PDB entry 8IQ6 | electron microscopy, 3.40 A resolution | chains A and N of the 5 polymer chains in the assembly

== Chain A ==
Protein: Guanine nucleotide-binding protein G(s) subunit alpha isoforms short
Organism: Homo sapiens
UniProtKB: P63092 (GNAS2_HUMAN); the construct has insertions or renumbered stretches relative to UniProt, so the offset changes along the chain: 17-56 = UniProt 17-56; 188-195 = UniProt 57-64; 204-253 = UniProt 204-253; 264-394 = UniProt 264-394
Sequence (245 residues; row label = number of the first residue in the row; note: 141 numbers in that range are skipped by the numbering (no residue carries them; nothing is unmodelled there)):
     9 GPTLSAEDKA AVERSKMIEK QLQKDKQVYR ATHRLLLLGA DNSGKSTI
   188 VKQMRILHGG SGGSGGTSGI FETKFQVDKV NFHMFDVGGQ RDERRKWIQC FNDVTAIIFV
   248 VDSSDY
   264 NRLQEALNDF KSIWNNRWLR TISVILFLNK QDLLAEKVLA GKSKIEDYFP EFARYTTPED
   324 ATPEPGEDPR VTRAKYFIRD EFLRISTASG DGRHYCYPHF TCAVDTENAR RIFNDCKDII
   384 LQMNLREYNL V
Disordered / not traced: 9-16, 188-206, 304-310, 326-335
Differences from the reference sequence: expression tag (9-16); conflict A19 (Gln in P63092), V20 (Arg in P63092), R22 (Ala in P63092), S23 (Asn in P63092), M25 (Lys in P63092), D49 (Gly in P63092), N50 (Glu in P63092), D249 (Ala in P63092), D252 (Ser in P63092), D272 (Leu in P63092), A372 (Ile in P63092), I375 (Val in P63092), K380 (Arg in P63092), L384 (Gln in P63092), Q385 (Arg in P63092), N387 (His in P63092), E390 (Gln in P63092), N392 (Glu in P63092), V394 (Leu in P63092); linker (196-203)

== Chain N ==
Protein: Nanobody 35
Organism: Vicugna pacos
Notes: antibody fragment or engineered binder
Sequence (134 residues; row label = number of the first residue in the row):
     1 QVQLQESGGG LVQPGGSLRL SCAASGFTFS NYKMNWVRQA PGKGLEWVSD ISQSGASISY
    61 TGSVKGRFTI SRDNAKNTLY LQMNSLKPED TAVYYCARCP APFTPFCFDV TSTTYAYRGQ
   121 GTQVTVSSHH HHHH
Disordered / not traced: 10-16, 85-89, 127-134
Cystine bridges: C22-C96, C99-C107

== Chain A / chain N interface ==
Contacting residue pairs (24):
  R228(A) - T114(N)  hydrogen bond
  D229(A) - D109(N)
  D229(A) - S112(N)  hydrogen bond
  D229(A) - T113(N)
  E230(A) - D109(N)
  E230(A) - S112(N)
  E230(A) - T114(N)
  R231(A) - F108(N)
  R231(A) - D109(N)  hydrogen bond (backbone-side chain)
  R232(A) - P100(N)
  R232(A) - D109(N)  salt bridge
  R232(A) - Y115(N)
  Q267(A) - W47(N)
  Q267(A) - T61(N)
  Q267(A) - G62(N)
  N271(A) - W47(N)
  S275(A) - C107(N)  hydrogen bond (side chain-backbone)
  S275(A) - F108(N)
  N278(A) - F106(N)
  N279(A) - F106(N)
  N279(A) - F108(N)
  R280(A) - F106(N)
  Y311(A) - G62(N)
  P313(A) - G62(N)
Other interface residues (no listed pair), chain A (15 interface residues in all): K274, I276
Other interface residues (no listed pair), chain N (16 interface residues in all): S59, S63, P105, Y117

== Summary ==
Chain A and chain N form an interface of 15 and 16 residues respectively; the contacts include 4 hydrogen
bonds and 1 salt bridge. Among the polar pairs are R232(A)-D109(N), R228(A)-T114(N) and D229(A)-S112(N).
Here chain A is Guanine nucleotide-binding protein G(s) subunit alpha isoforms short (Homo sapiens) and chain
N is Nanobody 35 (Vicugna pacos). Entry 8IQ6 (Cryo-EM structure of Latanoprost-bound prostaglandin-F2-alpha
receptor-miniGq-Nb35 complex) was determined by electron microscopy (same publication as 8IQ4).
